PDB entry 4OSM | X-ray diffraction, 2.45 A resolution | chains A and J of the 3 polymer chains in the assembly

Chain A:
Molecule: Hax3
From: Xanthomonas campestris pv. armoraciae
Reference sequence: Q3ZD72 (Q3ZD72_XANCA); numbering as in UniProt (aligned over 231-720)
Chain sequence (499 residues; row label = number of the first residue in the row):
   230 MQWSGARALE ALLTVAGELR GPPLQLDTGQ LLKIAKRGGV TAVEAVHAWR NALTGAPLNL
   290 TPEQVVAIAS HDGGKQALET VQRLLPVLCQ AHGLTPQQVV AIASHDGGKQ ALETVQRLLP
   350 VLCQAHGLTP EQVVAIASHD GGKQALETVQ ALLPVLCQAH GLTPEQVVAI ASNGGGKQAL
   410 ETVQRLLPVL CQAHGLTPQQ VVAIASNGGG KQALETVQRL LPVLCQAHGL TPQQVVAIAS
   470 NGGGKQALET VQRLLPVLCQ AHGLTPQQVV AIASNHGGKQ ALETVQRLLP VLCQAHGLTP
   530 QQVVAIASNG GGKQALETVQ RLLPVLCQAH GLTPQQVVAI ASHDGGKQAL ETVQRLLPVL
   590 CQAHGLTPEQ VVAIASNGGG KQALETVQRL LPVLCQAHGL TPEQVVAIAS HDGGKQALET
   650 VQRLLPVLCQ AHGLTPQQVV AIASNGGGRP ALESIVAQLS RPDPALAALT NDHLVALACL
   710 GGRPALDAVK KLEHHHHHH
Disordered / not traced: 230, 723-728
Differences from the reference sequence: expression tag (230, 721-728); engineered mutation His300 (Asn in Q3ZD72), Asp301 (Ile in Q3ZD72), His368 (Asn in Q3ZD72), Asp369 (Ile in Q3ZD72), Asn402 (His in Q3ZD72), Gly403 (Asp in Q3ZD72), Asn436 (His in Q3ZD72), Gly437 (Asp in Q3ZD72), Asn470 (His in Q3ZD72), Gly471 (Asp in Q3ZD72), His505 (Ser in Q3ZD72), Gly539 (Ser in Q3ZD72), His572 (Asn in Q3ZD72), Asp573 (Ser in Q3ZD72), Asn606 (His in Q3ZD72), Gly607 (Asp in Q3ZD72), His640 (Asn in Q3ZD72), Asp641 (Ile in Q3ZD72)

Chain J:
Molecule: 17-nt DNA strand
Sequence (17 nucleotides; each row starts with the number of its first residue; numbers below 1 keep their minus sign (DA-14 is residue -14)):
   -14 AGAGAGATAA AGGGACA

Interface between chain A and chain J:
Pairs across the interface (8):
  Lys262(A) - DA-5(J)  salt bridge to the phosphate
  Lys265(A) - DA-4(J)  salt bridge to the phosphate
  Arg266(A) - DA-4(J)  base contact
  Arg266(A) - DG-3(J)  hydrogen bond to the base
  Arg266(A) - DG-2(J)  base contact
  Ser469(A) - DA-10(J)  phosphate contact
  Asn470(A) - DA-10(J)  phosphate contact
  His505(A) - DA-8(J)  base contact
Also at the interface, not in a pair above, chain A (10 interface residues in all): Asp335, Asp369, Ser435, Asp573
Also at the interface, not in a pair above, chain J (8 interface residues in all): DG-11, DG-9

Summary:
10 residues of chain A face 8 of chain J across their interface; the contacts include 1 hydrogen bond and 2
salt bridges. Among the polar pairs are Arg266(A)-DG-3(J), Lys262(A)-DA-5(J) and Lys265(A)-DA-4(J).
Here chain A is Hax3 (Xanthomonas campestris pv. armoraciae) and chain J is a 17-nt DNA strand. Entry 4OSM
(Crystal structure of the S505H mutant of TAL effector dHax3) was determined by X-ray diffraction (same
publication as 4OSH, 4OSI, 4OSJ, 4OSK, 4OSL, 4OSQ and 9 further entries).
